3QQY - chains A and B of the 3 polymer chains in the assembly; structure by X-ray diffraction, 2.40 A resolution.

== Chain A ==
Molecule: Ribosomal protein 3/homing endonuclease-like protein fusion
From: Ophiostoma novo-ulmi subsp. americana
UniProt: Q4VWW5 (Q4VWW5_OPHNO); residues 1-303 here correspond to UniProt positions 413-715 (UniProt number = residue number + 412)
Sequence (307 residues; each row starts with the number of its first residue; numbers below 1 keep their minus sign (Gly-3 is residue -3)):
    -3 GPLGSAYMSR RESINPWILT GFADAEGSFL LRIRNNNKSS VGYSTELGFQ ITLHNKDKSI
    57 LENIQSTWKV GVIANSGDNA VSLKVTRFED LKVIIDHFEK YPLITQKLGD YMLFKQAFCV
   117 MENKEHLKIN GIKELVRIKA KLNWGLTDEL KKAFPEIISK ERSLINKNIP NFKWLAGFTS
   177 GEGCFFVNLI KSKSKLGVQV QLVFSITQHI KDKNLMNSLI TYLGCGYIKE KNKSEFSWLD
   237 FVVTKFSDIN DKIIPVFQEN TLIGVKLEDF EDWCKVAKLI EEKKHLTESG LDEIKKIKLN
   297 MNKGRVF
Disordered / not traced: -3 to 1, 156-158
Construct notes: expression tag (-3 to 0)
Metal / ion sites: Mg2+: Ala21, Glu22 (shared with DC14(B) of chain B; 1 residue of chain C)
Reported in the primary citation:
  - Mg2+ coordination: Glu178
  - conformationally variable residues (side-chain flip): Glu178
  - Mg2+ coordination: Glu22 (proposed by the authors, not directly observed)
  - mutagenesis - E22Q: decreased catalytic activity
  - mutagenesis - E178D (approximately 3-fold): increased catalytic activity

== Chain B ==
Molecule: 26-nt DNA strand
Sequence (26 nucleotides; each row starts with the number of its first residue):
     1 CTTTCCACTT ATTCAACCTT TTACCC
Metal / ion sites: Mg2+: DC14 (shared with Ala21(A), Glu22(A) of chain A; 1 residue of chain C)

== Interface between chain A and chain B ==
Residue-residue contacts (52; chain A residue first):
  Glu22(A) - DA15(B)  phosphate contact
  Asn32(A) - DT2(B)  base contact
  Lys34(A) - DC1(B)  sugar contact
  Lys34(A) - DT2(B)  base contact
  Ser35(A) - DT2(B)  phosphate contact
  Ser36(A) - DC1(B)  hydrogen bond to the phosphate
  Ser36(A) - DT2(B)  hydrogen bond to the phosphate
  Ser40(A) - DT3(B)  base contact
  Thr41(A) - DT4(B)  base contact
  Glu42(A) - DT4(B)  base contact
  Glu42(A) - DC5(B)  hydrogen bond to the base
  Val68(A) - DC5(B)  phosphate contact
  Val68(A) - DC6(B)  phosphate contact
  Ser72(A) - DC8(B)  base contact
  Ser72(A) - DT9(B)  hydrogen bond to the base
  Gly73(A) - DT9(B)  base contact
  Lys80(A) - DC8(B)  base contact
  Thr82(A) - DT4(B)  phosphate contact
  Arg83(A) - DT4(B)  hydrogen bond to the phosphate
  Arg83(A) - DC5(B)  salt bridge to the phosphate
  Phe84(A) - DT4(B)  hydrogen bond to the phosphate
  His122(A) - DT3(B)  salt bridge to the phosphate
  Leu123(A) - DT2(B)  phosphate contact
  Gly177(A) - DA15(B)  phosphate contact
  Glu178(A) - DC14(B)  sugar contact
  Glu178(A) - DA15(B)  phosphate contact
  Gly179(A) - DA15(B)  sugar contact
  Gly179(A) - DA16(B)  phosphate contact
  Cys180(A) - DA15(B)  sugar contact
  Cys180(A) - DA16(B)  hydrogen bond to the phosphate
  Phe182(A) - DC17(B)  phosphate contact
  Phe182(A) - DC18(B)  base contact
  Asn184(A) - DC18(B)  base contact
  Asn184(A) - DT19(B)  hydrogen bond to the base
  Leu185(A) - DT19(B)  base contact
  Ile186(A) - DT20(B)  base contact
  Lys187(A) - DT20(B)  base contact
  Thr203(A) - DC14(B)  sugar contact
  Thr203(A) - DA15(B)  hydrogen bond to the base
  His205(A) - DC14(B)  salt bridge to the phosphate
  Lys229(A) - DT13(B)  hydrogen bond to the base
  Phe232(A) - DT12(B)  sugar contact
  Phe232(A) - DT13(B)  phosphate contact
  Trp234(A) - DC14(B)  base contact
  Trp234(A) - DA15(B)  base contact
  Lys262(A) - DA15(B)  phosphate contact
  Lys262(A) - DA16(B)  salt bridge to the phosphate
  Lys294(A) - DC18(B)  salt bridge to the phosphate
  Asn298(A) - DA16(B)  phosphate contact
  Asn298(A) - DC17(B)  hydrogen bond to the phosphate
  Lys299(A) - DA16(B)  phosphate contact
  Lys299(A) - DC17(B)  hydrogen bond to the phosphate
Other interface residues (no listed pair), chain A (44 interface residues in all): Arg28, Arg30, Asn71, Lys120, Phe181, Gln204, Lys227, Met297, Gly300
Other interface residues (no listed pair), chain B (18 interface residues in all): DT21

== In short ==
44 residues of chain A and 18 residues of chain B are in contact, with 12 hydrogen bonds and 5 salt bridges.
Polar contacts include Glu42(A)-DC5(B), Ser72(A)-DT9(B) and Asn184(A)-DT19(B). The Mg2+ site is built by
Ala21(A), Glu22(A) and DC14(B). From the paper: E22Q of chain A reduces catalytic activity; Mg2+ coordination
by Glu178(A) and Glu22(A).
Here chain A is Ribosomal protein 3/homing endonuclease-like protein fusion (Ophiostoma novo-ulmi subsp.
americana) and chain B is a 26-nt DNA strand. Entry 3QQY (Crystal structure of a novel LAGLIDADG homing
endonuclease, I-OnuI (from Ophiostoma novo-ulmi subsp. americana)) was determined by X-ray diffraction
together with 3R7P from the same study.
